PDB entry 3OGK | X-ray diffraction, 2.80 A resolution | chains H and J of the 23 polymer chains in the assembly

== Chain H (and J) ==
Molecule: Coronatine-insensitive protein 1
Organism: Arabidopsis thaliana
Notes: chain J of this document is another copy of the same molecule, construct and numbering; everything in this record applies to it too
Reference sequence: O04197 (COI1_ARATH); numbering as in UniProt (aligned over 1-592)
Chain sequence (592 residues; row label = number of the first residue in the row):
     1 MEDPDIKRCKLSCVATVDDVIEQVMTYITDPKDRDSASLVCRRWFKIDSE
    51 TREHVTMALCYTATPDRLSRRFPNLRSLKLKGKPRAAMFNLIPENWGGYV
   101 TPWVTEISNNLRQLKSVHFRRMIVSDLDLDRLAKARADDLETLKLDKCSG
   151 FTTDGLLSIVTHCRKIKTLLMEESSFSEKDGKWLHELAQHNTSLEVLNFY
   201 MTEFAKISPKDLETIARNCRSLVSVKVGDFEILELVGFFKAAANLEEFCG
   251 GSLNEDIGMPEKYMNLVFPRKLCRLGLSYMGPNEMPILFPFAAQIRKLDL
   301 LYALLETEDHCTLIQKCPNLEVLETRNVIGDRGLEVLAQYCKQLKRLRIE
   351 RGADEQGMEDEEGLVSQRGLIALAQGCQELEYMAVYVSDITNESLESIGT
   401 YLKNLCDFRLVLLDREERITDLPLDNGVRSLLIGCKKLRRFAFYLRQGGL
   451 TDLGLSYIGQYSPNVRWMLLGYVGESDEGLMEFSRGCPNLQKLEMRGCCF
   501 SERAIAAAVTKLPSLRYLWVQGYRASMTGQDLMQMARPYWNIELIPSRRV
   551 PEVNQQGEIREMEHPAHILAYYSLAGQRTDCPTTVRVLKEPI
Disordered / not traced: 1-11, 549-564, 590-592 (chain J: 1-11, 549-563)
Ligand contacts: Coronatine (OGK; (1S,2S)-2-ethyl-1-({[(3aS,4S,6R,7aS)-6-ethyl-1-oxooctahydro-1H-inden-4-yl]carbonyl}amino)cyclopropanecarboxylic acid): Arg85, Ala86, Phe89, Leu91, Arg348, Ala384, Val385, Tyr386, Arg409, Val411, Ala442, Tyr444, Trp467, Leu469, Arg496, Trp519
UniProt features mapped onto this chain:
  - binding site (jasmonate): Arg85, Arg348, Tyr386, Arg409, Arg496
  - mutagenesis: Leu11 (L11A: No effects on interactions), Glu22 (E22A: Abrogates SFC(COI1) complexes formation, loss of response to jasmonate), Trp44 (W44A: Abrogates SFC(COI1) complexes formation and of interactions with RBCS-1B and RPD3B, loss of response to jasmonate), Arg85 (R85A: Loss of interaction with TIFY10A), Met88 (M88A: Loss of interaction with TIFY10A), Phe89 (F89A: Loss of interaction with TIFY10A), Arg121 (R121A: Loss of interaction with TIFY10A), Leu245 (L245F: In coi1-16; abrogates interactions with RBCS-1B and RPD3B (coi1-16)), Leu301 (L301A: Loss of interaction with TIFY10A), Tyr302 (Y302A: Loss of interaction with TIFY10A), Arg326 (R326A: Loss of interaction with TIFY10A), Arg348 (R348A: Loss of interaction with TIFY10A), 6 further mutagenesis entries in UniProt
What the authors report for this chain:
  - binding site for Coronatine: Arg85, Phe89, Arg348, Ala384, Tyr386, Arg409, Val411, Tyr444, Arg496

== Chain H / chain J interface ==
Contacting residue pairs (23):
  Tyr99(H) - Ser177(J)
  Tyr99(H) - Lys179(J)
  Thr101(H) - Asp154(J)  hydrogen bond
  Thr101(H) - Lys179(J)  hydrogen bond
  Ser125(H) - Asp126(J)
  Asp126(H) - Leu127(J)
  Leu127(H) - Asp126(J)
  Leu127(H) - Leu127(J)
  Leu127(H) - Asp130(J)
  Asp130(H) - Leu127(J)
  Asp154(H) - Thr101(J)  hydrogen bond
  Ser177(H) - Tyr99(J)
  Lys179(H) - Tyr99(J)
  Lys179(H) - Thr101(J)
  Lys179(H) - Thr579(J)
  Lys179(H) - Asp580(J)
  Lys206(H) - Thr579(J)  hydrogen bond (side chain-backbone)
  Lys206(H) - Asp580(J)
  Lys206(H) - Cys581(J)  hydrogen bond (side chain-backbone)
  Thr579(H) - Lys179(J)
  Thr579(H) - Lys206(J)  hydrogen bond (backbone-side chain)
  Asp580(H) - Lys179(J)
  Cys581(H) - Lys206(J)  hydrogen bond (backbone-side chain)
Interface residues without a listed pair, chain H (15 interface residues in all): Asp180, Thr583
Interface residues without a listed pair, chain J (14 interface residues in all): Ser125, Ala205

== Overview ==
The interface between chain H and chain J involves 15 residues on one side and 14 on the other, with 7
hydrogen bonds. Polar pairs include Thr101(H)-Asp154(J), Thr101(H)-Lys179(J) and Lys206(H)-Thr579(J). Ligands
of chain H: Coronatine. From the paper: a binding site for Coronatine at Arg85(H), Phe89(H) and Arg348(H)
among others.
Both chains are Coronatine-insensitive protein 1 (Arabidopsis thaliana). Entry 3OGK (Structure of COI1-ASK1 in
complex with coronatine and an incomplete JAZ1 degron) was determined by X-ray diffraction, deposited together
with 3OGL.
